Entry 6AHQ (X-ray diffraction, 3.40 A resolution); this record covers chains A and J of the 20 polymer chains in the assembly.

Chain A (and J):
Name: Flagellar protein FliL
From: Vibrio alginolyticus
Notes: fragment: periplasmic fragment, residues 60-167; chain J of this document is another copy of the same molecule, construct and numbering; everything in this record applies to it too
Sequence (129 residues; each row starts with the number of its first residue):
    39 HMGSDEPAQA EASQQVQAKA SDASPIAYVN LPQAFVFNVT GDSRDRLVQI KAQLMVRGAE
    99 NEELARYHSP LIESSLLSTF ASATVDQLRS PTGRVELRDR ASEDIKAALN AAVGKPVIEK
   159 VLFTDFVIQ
Not modelled in the structure: 39-59
From the paper describing this entry:
  - self-association interface (contacts with another copy of this molecule); pairs are residue here / residue on that copy: Gln-71/Thr-162 (hydrogen bond), Val-74/Asp-163 (backbone contact), Asn-76/Ile-166 (hydrogen bond), Tyr-105/Ile-64 (hydrogen bond), His-106/Tyr-66 (hydrogen bond), Leu-109/Leu-160, Leu-109/Met-93, Leu-109/Tyr-66, Leu-115/Phe-161, Leu-115/Phe-164, Pro-108
  - mutagenesis - L109D, L115K, L160D: abolished localization
  - conformationally variable residues (loop rearrangement): Val-77 to Arg-84

How chain A and chain J interact:
Residue-residue contacts (30):
  Ile-64(A) / Tyr-105(J)  hydrogen bond (backbone-side chain)
  Ile-64(A) / His-106(J)
  Ile-64(A) / Ala-150(J)  hydrophobic
  Ile-64(A) / Val-151(J)  hydrophobic
  Ala-65(A) / Tyr-105(J)
  Tyr-66(A) / Tyr-105(J)
  Tyr-66(A) / His-106(J)  hydrogen bond
  Tyr-66(A) / Pro-108(J)  hydrophobic
  Tyr-66(A) / Leu-109(J)
  Arg-84(A) / Asp-83(J)  salt bridge
  Gln-91(A) / Pro-108(J)
  Arg-95(A) / Ala-150(J)  hydrogen bond (side chain-backbone)
  Arg-127(A) / Thr-78(J)
  Arg-127(A) / Asp-83(J)  salt bridge
  Arg-132(A) / Ala-119(J)  hydrogen bond (side chain-backbone)
  Arg-136(A) / Ser-116(J)  hydrogen bond
  Leu-160(A) / Pro-108(J)
  Leu-160(A) / Leu-109(J)  hydrophobic
  Phe-161(A) / Ser-112(J)
  Phe-161(A) / Leu-115(J)
  Thr-162(A) / Pro-108(J)
  Thr-162(A) / Glu-111(J)
  Thr-162(A) / Leu-115(J)
  Asp-163(A) / Leu-115(J)
  Phe-164(A) / Val-74(J)
  Phe-164(A) / Leu-115(J)
  Val-165(A) / Val-74(J)
  Ile-166(A) / Asn-76(J)
  Gln-167(A) / Asn-76(J)
  Gln-167(A) / Leu-85(J)
Interface residues without a listed pair, chain A (19 interface residues in all): Met-93, Pro-129
Interface residues without a listed pair, chain J (19 interface residues in all): Gln-71, Phe-75, Ser-120

In short:
The chain A/chain J interface involves 19 residues from each chain; the contacts include 5 hydrogen bonds and
2 salt bridges. Polar contacts include Arg-84(A)/Asp-83(J), Arg-127(A)/Asp-83(J) and Ile-64(A)/Tyr-105(J).
From the paper: L109D, L115K and L160D of chain A abolish localization; conformational variability at
Val-77(A).
Both chains are Flagellar protein FliL (Vibrio alginolyticus). Entry 6AHQ (Structure of the 40-167 fragment of
FliL) was determined by X-ray diffraction together with 6AHP from the same study.
